Entry 8IVZ (X-ray diffraction, 2.80 A resolution); this record covers chains A and C.

Chain A:
Name: Talin-1
Organism: Mus musculus
UniProtKB: P26039 (TLN1_MOUSE); numbering as in UniProt; present here: 1357-1456, 1587-1653
Chain sequence (171 residues; numbered 1353 to 1653; 130 numbers in that range are skipped by the numbering (no residue carries them; nothing is unmodelled there); the number before each row is that of its first residue):
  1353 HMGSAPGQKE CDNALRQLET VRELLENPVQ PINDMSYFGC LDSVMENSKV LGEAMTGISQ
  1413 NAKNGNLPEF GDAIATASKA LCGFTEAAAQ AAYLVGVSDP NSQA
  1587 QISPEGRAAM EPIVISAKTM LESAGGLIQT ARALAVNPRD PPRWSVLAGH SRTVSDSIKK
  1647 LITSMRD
Not modelled in the structure: 1353-1358
Differences from the reference sequence: expression tag (1353-1356)
Curated features (UniProtKB/Swiss-Prot):
  - mutagenesis: G1404 (G1404L: Does not affect focal adhesion (FA) formation, cell adhesion and spreading. Impairs the interaction with KANK1 and abrogates KANK1 association with FAs ...), W1630 (W1630A: Impairs the interaction with KANK1), S1641 (S1641E: Does not significantly affect the interaction with KANK1)

Chain C:
Name: KN motif and ankyrin repeat domains 1
Organism: Homo sapiens
UniProtKB: A0A8J9BYE6 (A0A8J9BYE6_HUMAN); numbering as in UniProt (aligned over 30-55)
Chain sequence (26 residues; numbered 30 to 55; the number before each row is that of its first residue):
    30 PYFVETPYGY QLDLDFLKYV DDIQKG
Not modelled in the structure: 54-55

How chain A and chain C interact:
Pairs across the interface (18; chain A residue first):
  M1397(A) with V49(C), hydrophobic; Q53(C)
  S1400(A) with F45(C); L46(C); V49(C)
  K1401(A) with L46(C); V49(C); Q53(C), hydrogen bond
  G1404(A) with L43(C); F45(C); L46(C)
  M1407(A) with L41(C)
  T1408(A) with V33(C); L43(C)
  S1411(A) with T35(C); L41(C)
  Q1412(A) with V33(C)
  K1415(A) with P36(C)
Other interface residues (no listed pair), chain C (12 interface residues in all): E34, D42, I52

In short:
Chain A and chain C form an interface of 9 and 12 residues respectively, with 1 hydrogen bond. Its one
hydrogen-bonded contact is K1401(A)-Q53(C). From UniProt: 3 mutagenesis sites on chain A.
Here chain A is Talin-1 (Mus musculus) and chain C is KN motif and ankyrin repeat domains 1 (Homo sapiens).
Entry 8IVZ (Crystal structure of talin R7 in complex with KANK1 KN motif) was determined by X-ray diffraction.
